Entry 1VRL (X-ray diffraction, 2.50 A resolution); this record covers chains B and A of the 3 polymer chains in the assembly.

== Chain B ==
Molecule: 11-nt DNA strand
Sequence (11 nucleotides; row label = number of the first residue in the row):
     1 AAGACGTGGAC
Modified / non-standard residues: 8OG (8-oxo-2'-deoxy-guanosine-5'-monophosphate) at position 6

== Chain A ==
Name: MutY
Organism: Geobacillus stearothermophilus
Notes: EC 3.2.2.-; engineered mutation(s): D144N, F347S, K357E
Reference sequence: P83847 (P83847_BACST); numbering as in UniProt (aligned over 1-366)
Amino-acid sequence (369 residues; each row starts with the number of its first residue; numbers below 1 keep their minus sign (Gly-2 is residue -2)):
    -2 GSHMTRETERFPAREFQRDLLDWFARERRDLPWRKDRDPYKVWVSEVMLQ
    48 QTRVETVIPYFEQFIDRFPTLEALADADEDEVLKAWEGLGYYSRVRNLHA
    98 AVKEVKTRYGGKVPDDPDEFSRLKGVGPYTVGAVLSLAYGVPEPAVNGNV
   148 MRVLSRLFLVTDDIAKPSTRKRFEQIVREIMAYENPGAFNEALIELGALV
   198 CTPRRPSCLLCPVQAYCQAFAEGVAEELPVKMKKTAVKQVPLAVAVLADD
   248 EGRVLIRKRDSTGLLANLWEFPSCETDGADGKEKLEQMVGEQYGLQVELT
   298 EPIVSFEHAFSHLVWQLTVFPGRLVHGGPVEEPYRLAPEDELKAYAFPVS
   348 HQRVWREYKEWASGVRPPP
Not modelled in the structure: -2 to 8, 275-276, 288-291, 361-366
Metal / ion sites: Ca2+: Ser118, Val123; 4Fe-4S cluster Fe: Cys198, Cys205, Cys208, Cys214
Small-molecule neighbours:
  - adenine (ADE): Arg26, Leu28, Trp30, Arg31, Glu43, Leu46, Val51, Tyr126, Leu134, Asn144, Glu188, Ile191, Glu192
  - 4Fe-4S cluster (SF4): Arg153, Leu154, Val197, Cys198, Pro203, Ser204, Cys205, Cys208, Val210, Gln211, Cys214, Phe217, Ala222
Curated features (UniProtKB/Swiss-Prot):
  - active site: Glu43 (Proton donor/acceptor)
  - binding site (DNA): Trp30, Arg31, Gln48, Thr49, Leu86 to Tyr88, Tyr126, Glu188, Ser308
  - binding site ([4Fe-4S] cluster): Cys198, Cys205, Cys208, Cys214
  - mutagenesis: Glu43 (E43Q: Loss of catalytic activity)

== Interface between chain B and chain A ==
Pairs across the interface (27):
  DA4(B) - His309(A)  sugar contact
  DC5(B) - Tyr88(A)  hydrogen bond to the base
  DC5(B) - Gly260(A)  phosphate contact
  DC5(B) - Leu261(A)  hydrogen bond to the phosphate
  DC5(B) - Ser308(A)  base contact
  DC5(B) - His309(A)  salt bridge to the phosphate
  8OG_6(B) - Gln48(A)  hydrogen bond to the base
  8OG_6(B) - Thr49(A)  hydrogen bond to the base
  8OG_6(B) - Leu86(A)  hydrogen bond to the base
  8OG_6(B) - Gly87(A)  sugar contact
  8OG_6(B) - Tyr88(A)  stacking on the base
  8OG_6(B) - Tyr89(A)  hydrogen bond to the phosphate
  8OG_6(B) - Arg91(A)  base contact
  8OG_6(B) - Leu261(A)  phosphate contact
  8OG_6(B) - Leu262(A)  hydrogen bond to the phosphate
  8OG_6(B) - Phe307(A)  base contact
  8OG_6(B) - Ser308(A)  hydrogen bond to the base
  DT7(B) - Gly85(A)  sugar contact
  DT7(B) - Gly87(A)  sugar contact
  DT7(B) - Tyr89(A)  hydrogen bond to the phosphate
  DT7(B) - His305(A)  salt bridge to the phosphate
  DT7(B) - Ala306(A)  base contact
  DT7(B) - Phe307(A)  base contact
  DT7(B) - Ser308(A)  base contact
  DT7(B) - Pro345(A)  phosphate contact
  DT7(B) - Val346(A)  hydrogen bond to the phosphate
  DG8(B) - Val346(A)  phosphate contact
Also at the interface, not in a pair above, chain B (6 interface residues in all): DG9
Also at the interface, not in a pair above, chain A (22 interface residues in all): Arg50, Thr53, Ser90, Ser347

== In short ==
The interface between chain B and chain A involves 6 residues on one side and 22 on the other, with 10
hydrogen bonds, 2 salt bridges and 1 aromatic stacking contact. Polar contacts include DC5(B)-Tyr88(A),
8OG_6(B)-Gln48(A) and 8OG_6(B)-Thr49(A).
Here chain B is an 11-nt DNA strand and chain A is MutY (Geobacillus stearothermophilus). Entry 1VRL (MutY
adenine glycosylase in complex with DNA and soaked adenine free base) was determined by X-ray diffraction,
deposited together with 1RRQ and 1RRS.
